7E8T - chains G and H of the 12 polymer chains in the assembly; structure by electron microscopy, 3.80 A resolution.

# Chain G
Protein: Trafficking protein particle complex subunit 31
Source organism: Saccharomyces cerevisiae (strain ATCC 204508 / S288c)
Reference sequence: Q03337 (TRS31_YEAST); residues 1-283 here = UniProt positions 1-283
Amino-acid sequence (283 residues; numbered 1 to 283; the number before each row is that of its first residue):
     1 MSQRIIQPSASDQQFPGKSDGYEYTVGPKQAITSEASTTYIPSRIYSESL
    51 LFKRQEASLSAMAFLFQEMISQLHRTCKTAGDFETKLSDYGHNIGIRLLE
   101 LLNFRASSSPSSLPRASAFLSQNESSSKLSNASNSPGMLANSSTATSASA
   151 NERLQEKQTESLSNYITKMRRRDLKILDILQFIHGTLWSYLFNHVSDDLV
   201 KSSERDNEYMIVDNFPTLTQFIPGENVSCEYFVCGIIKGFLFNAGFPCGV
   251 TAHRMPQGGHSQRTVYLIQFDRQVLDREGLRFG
Not modelled in the structure: 1-24, 109-162, 281-283
Sequence notes: conflict Ser108 (Val in Q03337)

# Chain H
Protein: Trafficking protein particle complex subunit 20
Source organism: Saccharomyces cerevisiae (strain ATCC 204508 / S288c)
Reference sequence: P38334 (TRS20_YEAST); numbering as in UniProt (aligned over 1-175)
Amino-acid sequence (175 residues; numbered 1 to 175; the number before each row is that of its first residue):
     1 MPQYFAIIGKKDNPVYEIEFTNAENPQGFPQDLKELNPFILHASLDIVED
    51 LQWQINPTSQLNGNGGNGSNGGGGFLRSRAVNNTDNCYLGKVDHFYGLAI
   101 TAYISYSGMKFVMIHGNSANSSVVIDDNNMRSFYQEVHELYVKTLMNPFY
   151 KITDPIRSPAFDSRVRTLARKHLSK
Not modelled in the structure: 1, 59-83, 174-175

# How chain G and chain H interact
Pairs across the interface - 76 pairs, chain G then chain H:
  Val26(G) - Tyr16(H)  hydrophobic
  Val26(G) - Ser158(H)
  Val26(G) - Pro159(H)  hydrophobic
  Val26(G) - Asp162(H)
  Gly27(G) - Glu17(H)
  Pro28(G) - Glu17(H)
  Ile32(G) - Tyr4(H)  hydrophobic
  Ile32(G) - Glu17(H)
  Ile32(G) - Leu33(H)  hydrophobic
  Thr33(G) - Ile18(H)
  Thr33(G) - Glu19(H)
  Ser34(G) - Glu19(H)  hydrogen bond
  Glu35(G) - Glu19(H)  hydrogen bond (backbone-side chain)
  Glu35(G) - Phe20(H)
  Glu35(G) - Arg166(H)
  Ala36(G) - Thr21(H)
  Ser37(G) - Thr21(H)  hydrogen bond (side chain-backbone)
  Ser37(G) - Asn22(H)
  Thr38(G) - Arg170(H)
  Thr39(G) - Arg170(H)  hydrogen bond
  Tyr40(G) - Arg170(H)  hydrogen bond (backbone-side chain)
  Ile41(G) - Arg170(H)
  Ile41(G) - Lys171(H)
  Pro42(G) - Thr167(H)
  Pro42(G) - Arg170(H)
  Arg44(G) - Arg164(H)
  Tyr46(G) - Arg164(H)  hydrogen bond (backbone-side chain)
  Ser47(G) - Arg164(H)
  Glu48(G) - Lys143(H)  salt bridge
  Leu50(G) - Glu139(H)
  Leu50(G) - Val142(H)  hydrophobic
  Ile96(G) - Leu145(H)
  Ile96(G) - Ile152(H)  hydrophobic
  Arg97(G) - Leu145(H)
  Arg97(G) - Met146(H)
  Arg97(G) - Asn147(H)  hydrogen bond (side chain-backbone)
  Arg97(G) - Pro148(H)
  Arg97(G) - Tyr150(H)  hydrogen bond (side chain-backbone)
  Leu99(G) - Tyr106(H)
  Leu99(G) - Ser107(H)
  Glu100(G) - Tyr106(H)  hydrogen bond (side chain-backbone)
  Glu100(G) - Ser107(H)  hydrogen bond (side chain-backbone)
  Glu100(G) - His138(H)  salt bridge
  Glu100(G) - Tyr141(H)
  Glu100(G) - Val142(H)
  Glu100(G) - Leu145(H)
  Leu101(G) - Met146(H)  hydrophobic
  Asn103(G) - Tyr106(H)
  Phe104(G) - His138(H)
  Phe104(G) - Glu139(H)
  Ser163(G) - Glu136(H)
  Asn164(G) - Glu136(H)  hydrogen bond (backbone-side chain)
  Ile166(G) - Gln135(H)
  Thr167(G) - Gln135(H)
  Met169(G) - Asp85(H)
  Met169(G) - Tyr103(H)
  Met169(G) - Tyr106(H)
  Met169(G) - Gln135(H)
  Arg170(G) - Asp85(H)
  Arg170(G) - Cys87(H)  hydrogen bond (backbone-side chain)
  Arg170(G) - Tyr106(H)  hydrogen bond (backbone-side chain)
  Arg171(G) - Ile55(H)
  Arg171(G) - Thr84(H)
  Arg171(G) - Asp85(H)
  Arg171(G) - Asn86(H)
  Arg172(G) - Gln52(H)  hydrogen bond (side chain-backbone)
  Arg172(G) - Asn86(H)  hydrogen bond (side chain-backbone)
  Arg172(G) - Ile104(H)
  Arg172(G) - Tyr106(H)
  Leu174(G) - Gln52(H)
  Leu174(G) - Trp53(H)  hydrophobic
  Phe242(G) - Lys10(H)
  Asn243(G) - Lys10(H)
  Asn243(G) - Tyr106(H)
  Asn243(G) - Ser107(H)
  Arg277(G) - Trp53(H)
Interface residues without a listed pair, chain G (43 interface residues in all): Lys29, Ala31, Ile45, Ala244, Gly245
Interface residues without a listed pair, chain H (49 interface residues in all): Gln54, Ser105, Ser132, Pro155, Ile156, Arg157, Ser163

# In short
43 residues of chain G face 49 of chain H across their interface; the contacts include 15 hydrogen bonds and 2
salt bridges. Among the polar pairs are Glu48(G)-Lys143(H), Glu100(G)-His138(H) and Ser34(G)-Glu19(H).
Chain G is Trafficking protein particle complex subunit 31 and chain H is Trafficking protein particle complex
subunit 20, both from Saccharomyces cerevisiae (strain ATCC 204508 / S288c); the structure, Monomer of
Ypt32-TRAPPII, was determined by electron microscopy (same publication as 7E2C, 7E2D, 7E8S, 7E93, 7E94 and
7EA3).
